Entry 6BOQ (X-ray diffraction, 1.96 A resolution); this record covers chains A and D of the 3 polymer chains in the assembly.

# Chain A
Name: DNA-(apurinic or apyrimidinic site) lyase
From: Homo sapiens
Notes: EC 3.1.-.-, 4.2.99.18
UniProt: P27695 (APEX1_HUMAN); residues 1-318 here = UniProt positions 1-318
Chain sequence (318 residues; each row starts with the number of its first residue):
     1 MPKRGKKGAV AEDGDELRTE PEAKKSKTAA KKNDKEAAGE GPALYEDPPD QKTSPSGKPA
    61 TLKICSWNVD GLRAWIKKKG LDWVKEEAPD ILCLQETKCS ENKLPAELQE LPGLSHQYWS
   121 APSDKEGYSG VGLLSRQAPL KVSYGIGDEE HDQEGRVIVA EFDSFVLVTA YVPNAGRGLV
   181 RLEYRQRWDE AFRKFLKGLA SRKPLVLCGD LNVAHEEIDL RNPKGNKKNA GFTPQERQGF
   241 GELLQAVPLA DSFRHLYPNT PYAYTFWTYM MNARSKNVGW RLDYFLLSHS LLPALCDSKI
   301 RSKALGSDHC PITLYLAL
Unresolved in the structure: 1-42, 123, 149-152
Construct notes: engineered mutation Ala138 (Cys in P27695)

# Chain D
Molecule: 21-nt DNA strand
Sequence (21 nucleotides; each row starts with the number of its first residue):
     1 GCTGATGCGA XCGACGGATC C
Modified positions: DV3 (1,4-anhydro-2-deoxy-5-O-thiophosphono-D-erythro-pentitol) at position 11

# Interface between chain A and chain D
Contacting residue pairs (26):
  Asn68(A) with DV3_11(D), base contact
  Asp70(A) with DV3_11(D), base contact
  Glu96(A) with DV3_11(D), base contact
  Tyr171(A) with DV3_11(D), hydrogen bond to the phosphate
  Asn174(A) with DA10(D), sugar contact; DV3_11(D), hydrogen bond to the phosphate
  Gly176(A) with DA10(D), phosphate contact
  Arg177(A) with DA10(D), base contact; DC12(D), salt bridge to the phosphate
  Arg181(A) with DA10(D), salt bridge to the phosphate
  Asn212(A) with DV3_11(D), base contact
  Asn222(A) with DG13(D), hydrogen bond to the phosphate
  Asn226(A) with DC12(D), sugar contact; DG13(D), hydrogen bond to the phosphate
  Asn229(A) with DC12(D), base contact
  Ala230(A) with DV3_11(D), sugar contact
  Phe266(A) with DV3_11(D), sugar contact
  Met271(A) with DG13(D), sugar contact; DA14(D), sugar contact
  Lys276(A) with DA14(D), salt bridge to the phosphate
  Val278(A) with DG13(D), phosphate contact
  Trp280(A) with DV3_11(D), sugar contact; DC12(D), sugar contact; DG13(D), hydrogen bond to the phosphate
  Leu282(A) with DV3_11(D), sugar contact
  His309(A) with DV3_11(D), salt bridge to the phosphate
Other interface residues (no listed pair), chain A (27 interface residues in all): Lys98, Asp210, Gly231, Thr268, Met270, Ala273, Asp308
Other interface residues (no listed pair), chain D (6 interface residues in all): DG9

# In short
27 residues of chain A face 6 of chain D across their interface, with 5 hydrogen bonds and 4 salt bridges.
Polar pairs include Tyr171(A)-DV3_11(D), Asn174(A)-DV3_11(D) and Asn222(A)-DG13(D).
Chain A is DNA-(apurinic or apyrimidinic site) lyase (Homo sapiens) and chain D is a 21-nt DNA strand; the
structure, Human APE1 substrate complex with an A/A mismatch adjacent the THF, was determined by X-ray
diffraction, deposited together with 6BOR, 6BOS, 6BOT, 6BOU, 6BOV and 6BOW.
